PDB entry 4JV5 | X-ray diffraction, 3.16 A resolution | chains A and N of the 23 polymer chains in the assembly

Chain A:
Molecule: 16S ribosomal RNA
Organism: Thermus thermophilus
Sequence (1517 nucleotides; numbered 5 to 1544 plus 21 insertion-coded residues; 44 numbers in that range are skipped by the numbering (no residue carries them; nothing is unmodelled there); the number before each row is that of its first residue; a row labelled like 189A-189L holds insertion residues (189A, then the next letters in order)):
     5 UGGAGAGUUU GAUCCUGGCU CAGGGUGAAC GCUGGCGGCG UGCCUAAGAC AUGCAAGUCG
    65 UGCGGGCCG
    76 CGGGAUUUU
    88 ACUCCG
    96 UGGUCAGCGG CGGACGGGUG AGUAACGCGU GGGU
  129A G
   130 ACCUACCCGG AAGAGGGGGA CAACCCGGGG AAACUCGGGC UAAUCCCCCA UGUGGACCCG
189A-189L CCCCUUGGGGUG
   190 UGUCCAAAGG GCUUU
   216 GCCCGCUUCC GGAUGGGCCC GCGUCCCAUC AGCUAGUUGG UGGGGUAAUG GCCCACCAAG
   276 GCGACGACGG GUAGCCGGUC UGAGAGGAUG GCCGGCCACA GGGGCACUGA GACACGGGCC
   336 CCACUCCUAC GGGAGGCAGC AGUUAGGAAU CUUCCGCAAU GGGCGCAAGC CUGACGGAGC
   396 GACGCCGCUU GGAGGAAGAA GCCCUUCGGG GUGUAAACUC CUGA
   441 ACCCGGGACG AAACCCCC
   460 GA
   470 CGAGGGGA
   479 CUGACGGUAC CGGGGUAA
   498 UAGCGCCGGC CAACUCCGUG CCAGCAGCCG CGGUAAUACG GAGGGCGCGA GCGUUACCCG
   558 GAUUCACUGG GCGUAAAGGG CGUGUAGGCG GCCUGGGGCG UCCCAUGUGA AAGACCACGG
   618 CUCAACCGUG GGGGAGCGUG GGAUACGCUC AGGCUAGACG GUGGGAGAGG GUGGUGGAAU
   678 UCCCGGAGUA GCGGUGAAAU GCGCAGAUAC CGGGAGGAAC GCCGAUGGCG AAGGCAGCCA
   738 CCUGGUCCAC CCGUGACGCU GAGGCGCGAA AGCGUGGGGA GCAAACCGGA UUAGAUACCC
   798 GGGUAGUCCA CGCCCUAAAC GAUGCGCGCU AGGUCUCUGG GUCU
   848 CCUGGGGGCC GAAGCUAACG CGUUAAGCGC GCCGCCUGGG GAGUACGGCC GCAAGGCUGA
   908 AACUCAAAGG AAUUGACGGG GGCCCGCACA AGCGGUGGAG CAUGUGGUUU AAUUCGAAGC
   968 AACGCGAAGA ACCUUACCAG GCCUUGACAU GCUA
 1001A G
  1002 GGAACCCGGG UGAAAGCCUG GGGUGCCCC
1030A-1030D GCGA
  1031 GGGGAGCCCU AGCACAGGUG CUGCAUGGCC GUCGUCAGCU CGUGCCGUGA GGUGUUGGGU
  1091 UAAGUCCCGC AACGAGCGCA ACCCCCGCCG UUAGUUGCCA GCGGUUCGGC CGGGCACUCU
  1151 AACGGGACUG CCCGCG
  1168 AAAGCGGGAG GAAGGAGGGG ACGACGUCUG GUCAGCAUGG CCCUUACGGC CUGGGCGACA
  1228 CACGUGCUAC AAUGCCCACU ACAAAGCGAU GCCACCCGGC AACGGGGAGC UAAUCGCAAA
  1288 AAGGUGGGCC CAGUUCGGAU UGGGGUCUGC AACCCGACCC CAUGAAGCCG GAAUCGCUAG
  1348 UAAUCGCGGA UCAGCC
 1363A A
  1364 UGCCGCGGUG AAUACGUUCC CGGGCCUUGU ACACACCGCC CGUCACGCCA UGGGAGCGGG
  1424 CUCUACCCGA AGUCGCCGG
1442A-1442B GA
  1443 GCCUA
  1452 C
  1456 GGGCAGGCGC CGAGGGUAGG GCCCGUGACU GGGGCGAAGU CGUAACAAGG UAGCUGUACC
  1516 GGAAGGUGCG GCUGGAUCAC CUCCUUUCU
Unresolved in the structure: 1534-1539
Differences from the reference sequence: conflict A80 (G131378 in 55771382)
Bound ions: Mg2+ site 1: C518, G530 (shared with 1 residue of chain L; 1 residue of chain X); Mg2+ site 2 near U560 (its only coordinating residue here); Mg2+ site 3 near C578 (its only coordinating residue here); Mg2+ site 4 near A768 (its only coordinating residue here); Mg2+ site 5: C866, G1079; Mg2+ site 6 near G903 (its only coordinating residue here); Mg2+ site 7 near G1224 (its only coordinating residue here)
Reported in the primary citation:
  - conformationally variable residues (side-chain flip): A1493

Chain N:
Name: 30S ribosomal protein S14
Organism: Thermus thermophilus
UniProt: Q5SHQ1 (RS14Z_THET8); residue numbers follow UniProt; this construct covers 2-61
Chain sequence (60 residues; numbered 2 to 61; the number before each row is that of its first residue):
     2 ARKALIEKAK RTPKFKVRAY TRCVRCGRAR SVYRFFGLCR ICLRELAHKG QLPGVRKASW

Interface between chain A and chain N:
Residue-residue contacts - 72 pairs, chain A then chain N:
  G973(A) with Arg-41(N), hydrogen bond to the phosphate
  A974(A) with Arg-29(N), salt bridge to the phosphate; Arg-31(N), sugar contact; Ser-32(N), hydrogen bond to the phosphate; Arg-41(N), salt bridge to the phosphate
  A975(A) with Ser-32(N), sugar contact; Tyr-34(N), hydrogen bond to the base
  G976(A) with Arg-31(N), phosphate contact; Ser-32(N), hydrogen bond to the phosphate
  C979(A) with Val-18(N), base contact; Arg-19(N), hydrogen bond to the base
  C980(A) with Val-18(N), base contact; Arg-19(N), hydrogen bond to the sugar; Ala-20(N), base contact; Tyr-21(N), sugar contact
  U981(A) with Tyr-21(N), sugar contact; Ala-30(N), phosphate contact
  U982(A) with Leu-6(N), sugar contact; Arg-23(N), salt bridge to the phosphate
  A994(A) with Lys-4(N), base contact; Ala-5(N), base contact; Glu-8(N), sugar contact
  C995(A) with Glu-8(N), sugar contact
  A1015(A) with Lys-15(N), hydrogen bond to the phosphate
  A1016(A) with Lys-15(N), salt bridge to the phosphate
  G1047(A) with Lys-4(N), phosphate contact
  G1048(A) with Ala-2(N), sugar contact; Arg-3(N), salt bridge to the phosphate; Lys-4(N), hydrogen bond to the phosphate
  U1049(A) with Ala-2(N), sugar contact; Arg-3(N), salt bridge to the phosphate
  C1059(A) with Arg-45(N), hydrogen bond to the phosphate
  C1060(A) with Arg-45(N), salt bridge to the phosphate
  C1113(A) with Arg-57(N), sugar contact
  C1114(A) with Ser-60(N), hydrogen bond to the sugar; Trp-61(N), base contact
  C1115(A) with Ser-60(N), sugar contact; Trp-61(N), sugar contact
  G1186(A) with Trp-61(N), hydrogen bond to the base
  G1187(A) with Ser-60(N), hydrogen bond to the base; Trp-61(N), hydrogen bond to the sugar
  A1188(A) with Lys-58(N), hydrogen bond to the phosphate; Ser-60(N), sugar contact
  C1189(A) with Lys-58(N), salt bridge to the phosphate
  G1202(A) with Cys-27(N), hydrogen bond to the sugar; Arg-29(N), hydrogen bond to the sugar; Ile-42(N), base contact; Cys-43(N), base contact; Glu-46(N), hydrogen bond to the base
  C1203(A) with Arg-3(N), salt bridge to the phosphate
  A1204(A) with Arg-3(N), salt bridge to the phosphate
  G1216(A) with Ala-2(N), phosphate contact; Ala-5(N), sugar contact
  C1217(A) with Ala-5(N), phosphate contact; Lys-9(N), salt bridge to the phosphate
  C1218(A) with Lys-9(N), salt bridge to the phosphate; Arg-12(N), salt bridge to the phosphate
  U1219(A) with Lys-15(N), salt bridge to the phosphate; Arg-19(N), salt bridge to the phosphate
  G1316(A) with Val-18(N), sugar contact
  C1317(A) with Phe-16(N), stacking on the base; Lys-17(N), hydrogen bond to the phosphate; Val-18(N), base contact; Arg-19(N), base contact
  A1357(A) with Tyr-34(N), sugar contact
  U1358(A) with Val-33(N), sugar contact; Tyr-34(N), phosphate contact; Arg-35(N), hydrogen bond to the phosphate
  C1359(A) with Thr-22(N), hydrogen bond to the phosphate; Arg-35(N), salt bridge to the phosphate
  G1368(A) with Trp-61(N), phosphate contact
  C1369(A) with Trp-61(N), hydrogen bond to the phosphate
Also at the interface, not in a pair above, chain A (42 interface residues in all): A977, A983, A1318, A1360
Also at the interface, not in a pair above, chain N (36 interface residues in all): Gly-28, Ala-59

Summary:
The interface between chain A and chain N involves 42 residues on one side and 36 on the other, with 21
hydrogen bonds, 16 salt bridges and 1 aromatic stacking contact. Polar contacts include A975(A)/Tyr-34(N),
C979(A)/Arg-19(N) and G1186(A)/Trp-61(N). C518(A) and G530(A) form the Mg2+ site 1. From the paper:
conformational variability at A1493(A).
Chain A is 16S ribosomal RNA and chain N is 30S ribosomal protein S14, both from Thermus thermophilus; the
structure, Crystal structures of pseudouridinilated stop codons with ASLs, was determined by X-ray
diffraction, deposited together with 4JYA and 4K0K.
